Entry 1O9K (X-ray diffraction, 2.60 A resolution); this record covers chains A and B of the 3 polymer chains in the assembly.

== Chain A ==
Name: Retinoblastoma-associated protein
Organism: Homo sapiens
Notes: fragment: domain a, residues 372-589
UniProt: P06400 (RB_HUMAN); residue numbers follow UniProt; this construct covers 372-589
Chain sequence (218 residues; row label = number of the first residue in the row):
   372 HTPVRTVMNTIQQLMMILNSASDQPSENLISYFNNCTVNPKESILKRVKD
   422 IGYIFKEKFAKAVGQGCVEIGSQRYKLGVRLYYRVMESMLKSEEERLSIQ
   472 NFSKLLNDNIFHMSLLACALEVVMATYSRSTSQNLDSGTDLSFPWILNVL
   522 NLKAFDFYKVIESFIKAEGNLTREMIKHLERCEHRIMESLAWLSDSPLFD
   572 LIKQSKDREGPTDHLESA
Unresolved in the structure: 372-378, 502-507, 579-589
UniProt features mapped onto this chain:
  - modified residue: Thr373 (Phosphothreonine), Ser567 (Phosphoserine)
What the authors report for this chain:
  - conformationally variable residues (order/disorder transition): Glu464, Arg467
  - post-translational modification sites: Ser567 (citing earlier work)

== Chain B ==
Name: Retinoblastoma-associated protein
Organism: Homo sapiens
Notes: fragment: domain b, residues 636-787
UniProt: P06400 (RB_HUMAN); residues 636-787 here = UniProt positions 636-787
Chain sequence (152 residues; each row starts with the number of its first residue):
   636 FQTQKPLKSTSLSLFYKKVYRLAYLRLNTLCERLLSEHPELEHIIWTLFQ
   686 HTLQNEYELMRDRHLDQIMMCSMYGICKVKNIDLKFKIIVTAYKDLPHAV
   736 QETFKRVLIKEEEYDSIIVFYNSVFMQRLKTNILQYASTRPPTLSPIPHI
   786 PR
Unresolved in the structure: 636-643
UniProt features mapped onto this chain:
  - modified residue: Ser780 (Phosphoserine)

== How chain A and chain B interact ==
Contacting residue pairs (37):
  Phe526(A) with Phe650(B), hydrophobic
  Tyr529(A) with Ser646(B), hydrogen bond (side chain-backbone); Leu649(B); Phe650(B), hydrogen bond (side chain-backbone)
  Lys530(A) with Ser646(B)
  Glu533(A) with Lys653(B), salt bridge
  Arg552(A) with Arg661(B); His733(B)
  His555(A) with Leu657(B)
  Met558(A) with Lys653(B); Val654(B), hydrophobic
  Glu559(A) with Arg661(B), salt bridge; Arg698(B); His699(B), salt bridge; Leu700(B), hydrogen bond (backbone-backbone)
  Ser560(A) with Arg698(B)
  Ala562(A) with Phe650(B), hydrophobic
  Trp563(A) with Phe650(B), hydrophobic; Tyr651(B); Met695(B), hydrophobic; Arg696(B); Asp697(B), hydrogen bond (backbone-backbone)
  Leu564(A) with Asp697(B)
  Ser565(A) with Arg696(B), hydrogen bond (backbone-side chain); Asp697(B), hydrogen bond
  Leu569(A) with Leu647(B), hydrophobic
  Phe570(A) with Arg696(B)
  Leu572(A) with Ser644(B); Ser646(B); Leu647(B)
  Ile573(A) with Leu647(B), hydrophobic; Tyr651(B); Tyr692(B), hydrophobic
  Ser576(A) with Leu647(B)
  Lys577(A) with Gln689(B), hydrogen bond (side chain-backbone); Asn690(B); Tyr692(B)
Also at the interface, not in a pair above, chain A (20 interface residues in all): Glu554
Also at the interface, not in a pair above, chain B (22 interface residues in all): Leu688, Glu693

== Summary ==
Chain A and chain B form an interface of 20 and 22 residues respectively, with 7 hydrogen bonds and 3 salt
bridges. Polar contacts include Glu533(A)-Lys653(B), Glu559(A)-Arg661(B) and Glu559(A)-His699(B). From the
paper: a modification site at Ser567(A); conformational variability at Glu464(A) and Arg467(A).
Chain A is Retinoblastoma-associated protein and chain B is Retinoblastoma-associated protein, both from Homo
sapiens; the structure, Crystal structure of the retinoblastoma tumour suppressor protein bound to E2F
peptide, was determined by X-ray diffraction.
